Entry 8VGR (electron microscopy, 3.20 A resolution); this record covers chains A and B of the 3 polymer chains in the assembly.

== Chain A (and B) ==
Protein: Capsid protein
From: Tulane virus
Notes: chain B of this document is another copy of the same molecule, construct and numbering; everything in this record applies to it too
Reference sequence: B2Y6D0 (B2Y6D0_9CALI); residues 1-534 here = UniProt positions 1-534
Sequence (534 residues; each row starts with the number of its first residue):
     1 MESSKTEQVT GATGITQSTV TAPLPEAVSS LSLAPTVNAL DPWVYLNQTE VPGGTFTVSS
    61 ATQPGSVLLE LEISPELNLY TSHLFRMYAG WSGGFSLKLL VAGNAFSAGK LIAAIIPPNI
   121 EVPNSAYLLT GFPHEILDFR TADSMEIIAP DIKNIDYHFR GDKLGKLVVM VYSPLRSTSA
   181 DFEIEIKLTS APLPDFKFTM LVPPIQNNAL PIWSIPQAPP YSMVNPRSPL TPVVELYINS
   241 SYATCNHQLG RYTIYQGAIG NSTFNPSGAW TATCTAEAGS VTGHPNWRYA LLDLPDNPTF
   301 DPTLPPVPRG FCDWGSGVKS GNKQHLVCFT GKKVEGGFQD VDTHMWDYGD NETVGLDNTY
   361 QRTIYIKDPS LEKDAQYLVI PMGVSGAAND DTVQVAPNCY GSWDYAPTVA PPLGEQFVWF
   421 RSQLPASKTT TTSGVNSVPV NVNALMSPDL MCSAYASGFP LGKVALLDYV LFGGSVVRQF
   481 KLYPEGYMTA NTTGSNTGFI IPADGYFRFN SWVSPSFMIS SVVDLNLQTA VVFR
Not modelled in the structure: 1-19, 528-534
Construct notes: conflict Ser-3 (Asn in B2Y6D0), His-284 (Asn in B2Y6D0), Val-334 (Phe in B2Y6D0), Glu-335 (Ala in B2Y6D0), Thr-343 (Ala in B2Y6D0), Lys-367 (Ser in B2Y6D0), Met-451 (Ile in B2Y6D0), Cys-452 (Arg in B2Y6D0)

== Interface between chain A and chain B ==
Cross-chain cystine bridges: Cys-452(A)/Cys-452(B)
Contacting residue pairs (81):
  Thr-36(A) / Trp-43(B)  hydrogen bond
  Asn-38(A) / Asp-41(B)
  Asn-38(A) / Trp-43(B)
  Asp-41(A) / Asn-38(B)  hydrogen bond
  Asp-41(A) / Tyr-88(B)  hydrogen bond
  Asp-41(A) / Leu-201(B)
  Trp-43(A) / Thr-36(B)
  Trp-43(A) / Val-37(B)
  Trp-43(A) / Asn-38(B)
  Trp-43(A) / Leu-201(B)
  Val-44(A) / Leu-201(B)
  Tyr-80(A) / Leu-201(B)  hydrophobic
  Tyr-80(A) / Val-202(B)
  His-83(A) / His-83(B)  hydrogen bond
  His-83(A) / Met-87(B)
  His-83(A) / Pro-204(B)
  Leu-84(A) / Leu-84(B)  hydrophobic
  Leu-84(A) / Met-87(B)  hydrophobic
  Met-87(A) / His-83(B)
  Met-87(A) / Leu-84(B)  hydrophobic
  Tyr-88(A) / Asp-41(B)  hydrogen bond
  Leu-201(A) / Asp-41(B)
  Leu-201(A) / Val-44(B)  hydrophobic
  Leu-201(A) / Tyr-80(B)
  Val-202(A) / Tyr-80(B)
  Pro-204(A) / Leu-79(B)
  Pro-204(A) / His-83(B)
  Pro-204(A) / Ile-212(B)
  Ile-205(A) / Ile-212(B)  hydrophobic
  Ile-212(A) / Ile-205(B)  hydrophobic
  Ser-214(A) / Ile-205(B)
  Ser-222(A) / Phe-264(B)
  Ser-222(A) / Asn-265(B)
  Met-223(A) / Asn-265(B)  hydrogen bond (backbone-side chain)
  Val-224(A) / Asn-265(B)
  Pro-229(A) / Ser-267(B)  hydrogen bond (backbone-side chain)
  Pro-229(A) / Gly-268(B)
  Leu-230(A) / Leu-230(B)  hydrophobic
  Leu-230(A) / Ser-267(B)
  Leu-230(A) / Gly-268(B)
  Pro-232(A) / Gly-268(B)
  Phe-264(A) / Ser-222(B)
  Phe-264(A) / Asp-449(B)
  Asn-265(A) / Ser-222(B)
  Asn-265(A) / Met-223(B)  hydrogen bond (side chain-backbone)
  Asn-265(A) / Val-224(B)
  Ser-267(A) / Pro-229(B)  hydrogen bond (side chain-backbone)
  Ser-267(A) / Leu-230(B)  hydrogen bond (backbone-backbone)
  Ser-267(A) / Thr-231(B)
  Ser-267(A) / Ser-267(B)  hydrogen bond
  Gly-268(A) / Leu-230(B)
  Gly-268(A) / Pro-232(B)
  Phe-329(A) / Val-341(B)  hydrophobic
  Gly-336(A) / Ala-426(B)  hydrogen bond (backbone-backbone)
  Gly-337(A) / Ala-426(B)
  Gly-337(A) / Ser-427(B)
  Phe-338(A) / Ala-426(B)  hydrophobic
  Phe-338(A) / Ser-427(B)
  Phe-338(A) / Lys-428(B)  hydrogen bond (backbone-backbone)
  Phe-338(A) / Ser-437(B)
  Phe-338(A) / Val-438(B)  hydrophobic
  Phe-338(A) / Pro-439(B)
  Gln-339(A) / Ala-426(B)
  Gln-339(A) / Ser-427(B)
  Gln-339(A) / Lys-428(B)  hydrogen bond (backbone-backbone)
  Asp-340(A) / Thr-430(B)
  Val-341(A) / Phe-329(B)  hydrophobic
  Pro-425(A) / Gln-339(B)
  Ala-426(A) / Gly-337(B)
  Ala-426(A) / Phe-338(B)  hydrophobic
  Ala-426(A) / Gln-339(B)  hydrogen bond (backbone-side chain)
  Ser-427(A) / Phe-338(B)
  Ser-427(A) / Gln-339(B)
  Lys-428(A) / Phe-338(B)
  Lys-428(A) / Gln-339(B)  hydrogen bond (backbone-backbone)
  Lys-428(A) / Asp-340(B)
  Ser-437(A) / Phe-338(B)
  Asp-449(A) / Phe-264(B)
  Cys-452(A) / Cys-452(B)  disulfide
  Ser-453(A) / Cys-452(B)  hydrogen bond (backbone-side chain)
  Ala-456(A) / Ser-453(B)
Other interface residues (no listed pair), chain A (52 interface residues in all): Val-37, Ala-39, Pro-42, Asn-47, Arg-86, Pro-203, Thr-231, Thr-271, Asn-436, Pro-439
Other interface residues (no listed pair), chain B (57 interface residues in all): Ala-39, Pro-42, Arg-86, Pro-203, Pro-211, Ser-214, Trp-270, Val-334, Gly-336, Thr-343, Pro-425, Asn-436, Ala-456
The authors on this interface:
  - specific contacts: Cys-452(A)/Cys-452(B)

== In short ==
The interface between chain A and chain B involves 52 residues on one side and 57 on the other, with 1
disulfide bond and 17 hydrogen bonds. Polar pairs include Thr-36(A)/Trp-43(B), Asp-41(A)/Asn-38(B) and
Asp-41(A)/Tyr-88(B). The paper describes a contact between Cys-452(A) and Cys-452(B).
Both chains are Capsid protein (Tulane virus). Entry 8VGR (Cryo-EM structure of Tulane virus 9-6-17 variant
capsid protein VP1 5-12-18) was determined by electron microscopy together with 9CVE, 9CVF, 9CVG, 8VJR and
8VJS from the same study.
